PDB entry 8C4T | electron microscopy, 3.23 A resolution | chains A and C

Chain A:
Protein: RNA-directed RNA polymerase L
Organism: Hantaan virus 76-118
Notes: EC 2.7.7.48, 3.1.-.-
UniProtKB: P23456 (L_HANTV); residues 1-2151 here = UniProt positions 1-2151
Amino-acid sequence (2173 residues; numbered -21 to 2151; the number before each row is that of its first residue; numbers below 1 keep their minus sign (Met-21 is residue -21)):
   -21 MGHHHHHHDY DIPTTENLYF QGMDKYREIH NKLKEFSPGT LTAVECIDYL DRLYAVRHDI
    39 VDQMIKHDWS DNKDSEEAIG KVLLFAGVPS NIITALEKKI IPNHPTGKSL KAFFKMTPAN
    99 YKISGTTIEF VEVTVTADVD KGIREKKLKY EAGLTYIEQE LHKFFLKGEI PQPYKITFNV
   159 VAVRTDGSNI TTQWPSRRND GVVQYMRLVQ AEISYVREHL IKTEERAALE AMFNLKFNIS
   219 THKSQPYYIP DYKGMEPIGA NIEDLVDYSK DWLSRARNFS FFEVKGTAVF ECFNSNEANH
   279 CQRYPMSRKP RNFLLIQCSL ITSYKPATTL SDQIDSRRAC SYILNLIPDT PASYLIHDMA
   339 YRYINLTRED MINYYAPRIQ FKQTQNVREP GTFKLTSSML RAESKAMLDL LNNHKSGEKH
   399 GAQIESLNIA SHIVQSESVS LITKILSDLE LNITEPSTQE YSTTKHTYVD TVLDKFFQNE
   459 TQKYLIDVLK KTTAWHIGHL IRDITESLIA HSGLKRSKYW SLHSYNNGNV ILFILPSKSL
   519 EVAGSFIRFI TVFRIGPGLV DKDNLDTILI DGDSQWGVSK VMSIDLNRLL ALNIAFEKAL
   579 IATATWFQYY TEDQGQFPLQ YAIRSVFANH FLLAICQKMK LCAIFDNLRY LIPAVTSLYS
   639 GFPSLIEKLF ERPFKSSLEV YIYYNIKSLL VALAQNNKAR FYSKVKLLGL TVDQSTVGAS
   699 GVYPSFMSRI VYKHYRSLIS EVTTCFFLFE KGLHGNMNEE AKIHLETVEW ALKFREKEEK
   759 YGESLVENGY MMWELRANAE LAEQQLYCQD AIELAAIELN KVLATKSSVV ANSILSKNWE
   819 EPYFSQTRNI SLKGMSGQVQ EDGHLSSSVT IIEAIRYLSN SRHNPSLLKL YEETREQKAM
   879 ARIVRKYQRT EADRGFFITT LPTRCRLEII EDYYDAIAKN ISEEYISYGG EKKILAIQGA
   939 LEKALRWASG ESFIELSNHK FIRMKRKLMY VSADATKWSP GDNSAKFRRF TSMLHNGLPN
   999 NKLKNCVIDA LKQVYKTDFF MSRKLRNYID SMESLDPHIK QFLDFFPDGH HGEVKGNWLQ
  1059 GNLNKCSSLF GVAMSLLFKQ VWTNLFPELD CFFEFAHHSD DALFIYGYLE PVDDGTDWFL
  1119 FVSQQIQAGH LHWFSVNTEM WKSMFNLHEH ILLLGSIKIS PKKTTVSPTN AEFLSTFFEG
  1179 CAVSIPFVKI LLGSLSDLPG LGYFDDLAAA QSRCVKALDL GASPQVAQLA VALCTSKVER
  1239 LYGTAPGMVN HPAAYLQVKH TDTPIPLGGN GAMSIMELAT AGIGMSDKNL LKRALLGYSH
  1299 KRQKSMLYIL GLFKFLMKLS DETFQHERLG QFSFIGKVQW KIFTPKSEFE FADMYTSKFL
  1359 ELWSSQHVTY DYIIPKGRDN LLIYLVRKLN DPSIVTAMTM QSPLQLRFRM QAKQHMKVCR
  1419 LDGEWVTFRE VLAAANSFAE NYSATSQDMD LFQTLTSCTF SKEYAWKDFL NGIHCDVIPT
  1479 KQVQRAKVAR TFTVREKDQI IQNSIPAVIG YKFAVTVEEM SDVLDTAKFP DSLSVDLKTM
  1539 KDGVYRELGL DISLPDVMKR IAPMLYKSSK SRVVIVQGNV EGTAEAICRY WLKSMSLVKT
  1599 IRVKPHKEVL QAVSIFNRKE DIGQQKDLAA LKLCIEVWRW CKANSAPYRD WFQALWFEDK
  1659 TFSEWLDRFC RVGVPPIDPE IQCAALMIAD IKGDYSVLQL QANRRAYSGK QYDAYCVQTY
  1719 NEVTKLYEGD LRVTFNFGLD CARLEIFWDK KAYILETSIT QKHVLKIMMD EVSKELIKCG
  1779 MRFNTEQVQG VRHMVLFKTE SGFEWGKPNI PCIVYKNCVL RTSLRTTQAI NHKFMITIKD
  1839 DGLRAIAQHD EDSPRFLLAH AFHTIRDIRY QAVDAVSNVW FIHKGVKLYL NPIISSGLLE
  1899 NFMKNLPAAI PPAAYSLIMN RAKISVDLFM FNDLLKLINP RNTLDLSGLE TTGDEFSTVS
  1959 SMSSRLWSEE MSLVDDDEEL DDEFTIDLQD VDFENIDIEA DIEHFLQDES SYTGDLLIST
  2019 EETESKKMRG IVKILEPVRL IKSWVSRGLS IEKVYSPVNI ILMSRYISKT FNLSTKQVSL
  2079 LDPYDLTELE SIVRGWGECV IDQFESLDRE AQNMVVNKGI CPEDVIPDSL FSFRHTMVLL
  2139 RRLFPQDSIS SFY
Not modelled in the structure: -21 to 225, 392-400, 433-448, 675-699, 956-958, 1111-1114, 1323-1328, 1335-1345, 1397-1401, 1458-1462, 1492-1501, 1546-1550, 1561-1569, 1602-2151
Differences from the reference sequence: initiating methionine (-21); expression tag (-20 to 0); engineered mutation Ala97 (Asp in P23456)
Metal / ion sites: Mg2+ near Asp1099 (its only coordinating residue here)
Reported in the primary citation:
  - conformationally variable residues (helix shift, order/disorder transition): Gly733 to Lys758, Gln886 to Ala890, Glu1170
  - Mg2+ coordination: Asp972, Asp1099
  - mutagenesis - D97A: abolished catalytic activity (ENDO activity) (proposed by the authors, not directly observed)

Chain C:
Molecule: 20-nt RNA strand
Sequence (20 nucleotides; each row starts with the number of its first residue):
     1 UAGUAGUAGA CACCGCAAGA
Not modelled in the structure: 13-20

Chain A / chain C interface:
Contacting residue pairs - 54 pairs, chain A then chain C:
  Arg281(A) with U7(C), base contact
  Tyr282(A) with U7(C), base contact
  Lys287(A) with U1(C), base contact
  Arg289(A) with U1(C), hydrogen bond to the base
  Asn290(A) with U4(C), phosphate contact
  Leu388(A) with A2(C), base contact
  Leu389(A) with A2(C), base contact; A12(C), base contact
  Asn391(A) with A12(C), base contact
  Gln401(A) with G6(C), base contact
  Ile402(A) with G6(C), base contact; U7(C), sugar contact
  Gly522(A) with C11(C), hydrogen bond to the sugar
  Phe524(A) with G3(C), base contact; U4(C), base contact; C11(C), base contact
  Lys558(A) with A2(C), sugar contact; G3(C), salt bridge to the phosphate
  Val559(A) with A2(C), hydrogen bond to the sugar; G3(C), sugar contact
  Ser561(A) with A2(C), base contact; G3(C), hydrogen bond to the sugar; U4(C), sugar contact
  Arg566(A) with U4(C), hydrogen bond to the sugar; A5(C), salt bridge to the phosphate
  Lys616(A) with U4(C), salt bridge to the phosphate; A5(C), salt bridge to the phosphate
  Met617(A) with A5(C), hydrogen bond to the phosphate; G6(C), phosphate contact
  Lys618(A) with G6(C), salt bridge to the phosphate; U7(C), salt bridge to the phosphate
  Lys653(A) with G6(C), hydrogen bond to the base
  Leu731(A) with A5(C), sugar contact
  Gly733(A) with A5(C), hydrogen bond to the phosphate
  Asn736(A) with A5(C), hydrogen bond to the sugar; G6(C), hydrogen bond to the sugar; A8(C), sugar contact; G9(C), phosphate contact
  Ala739(A) with A8(C), base contact
  Lys740(A) with U7(C), salt bridge to the phosphate
  Leu743(A) with A8(C), base contact
  Tyr1026(A) with A8(C), hydrogen bond to the sugar; G9(C), sugar contact; A10(C), sugar contact
  Ile1027(A) with A8(C), base contact
  Met1030(A) with A8(C), base contact; G9(C), hydrogen bond to the sugar
  Ser1032(A) with G9(C), hydrogen bond to the base
  Leu1033(A) with G9(C), base contact
  Asp1034(A) with G9(C), hydrogen bond to the base
  His1036(A) with A8(C), salt bridge to the phosphate
  Ile1037(A) with A8(C), base contact; G9(C), base contact
  Phe1040(A) with A8(C), base contact
Interface residues without a listed pair, chain A (47 interface residues in all): Phe291, Leu293, Lys516, Ser523, Met560, Ile562, Gln615, Pro651, His732, Met735, Leu1023, Ser1029

In short:
Chain A and chain C form an interface of 47 and 12 residues respectively; the contacts include 14 hydrogen
bonds and 8 salt bridges. Polar pairs include Arg289(A)-U1(C), Lys653(A)-G6(C) and Ser1032(A)-G9(C). The paper
reports that D97A of chain A abolishes catalytic activity (ENDO activity); Mg2+ coordination by Asp972(A) and
Asp1099(A).
Here chain A is RNA-directed RNA polymerase L (Hantaan virus 76-118) and chain C is a 20-nt RNA strand. Entry
8C4T (Hantaan virus polymerase bound to its 5' viral RNA) was determined by electron microscopy together with
8C4S, 8C4U and 8C4V from the same study.
